Entry 6WMG (X-ray diffraction, 1.90 A resolution); this record covers chain A.

Chain A:
Molecule: SUN domain-containing protein 2
From: Homo sapiens
UniProtKB: Q9UH99 (SUN2_HUMAN); residues 500-717 here = UniProt positions 500-717
Chain sequence (224 residues; each row starts with the number of its first residue):
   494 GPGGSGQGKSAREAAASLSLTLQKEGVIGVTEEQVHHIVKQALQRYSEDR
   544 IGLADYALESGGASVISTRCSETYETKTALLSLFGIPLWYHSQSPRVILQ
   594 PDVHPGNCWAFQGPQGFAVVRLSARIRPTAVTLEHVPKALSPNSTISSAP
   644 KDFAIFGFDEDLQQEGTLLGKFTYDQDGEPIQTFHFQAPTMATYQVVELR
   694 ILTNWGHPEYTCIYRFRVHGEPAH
Disordered / not traced: 494-521, 717
Construct notes: expression tag (494-499)
Bound ions: K+: V590, Q593, D595, N600, Y707
From the paper describing this entry:
  - K+ coordination: V590, Q593, D595, N600, Y707
  - self-association interface (contacts with another copy of this molecule): I579, L581, W582
  - contacts within the chain: E552-R589 (salt bridge)

In short:
The K+ site is built by V590, Q593, D595, N600 and Y707. The paper reports K+ coordination by V590, Q593 and
D595 among others; a self-association interface involving I579, L581 and W582.
Chain A is SUN domain-containing protein 2 (Homo sapiens); the structure, Human Sun2 (500-717), was determined
by X-ray diffraction together with 6WMD, 6WME and 6WMF from the same study.
